8G9S - chains N and K of the 15 polymer chains in the assembly; structure by electron microscopy, 3.40 A resolution.

== Chain N ==
Protein: Cas5
From: Neisseria lactamica
Reference sequence: D0W8X4 (D0W8X4_NEILA); residue numbers follow UniProt; this construct covers 2-206
Chain sequence (205 residues; row label = number of the first residue in the row):
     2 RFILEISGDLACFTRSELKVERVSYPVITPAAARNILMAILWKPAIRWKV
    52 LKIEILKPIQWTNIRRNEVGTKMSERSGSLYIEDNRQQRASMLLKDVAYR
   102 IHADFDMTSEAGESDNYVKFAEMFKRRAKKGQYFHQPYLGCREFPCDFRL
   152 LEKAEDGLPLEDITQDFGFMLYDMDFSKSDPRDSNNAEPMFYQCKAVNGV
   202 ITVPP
Differences from the reference sequence: conflict A32 (Ser in D0W8X4)

== Chain K ==
Protein: Cas8
From: Neisseria lactamica
Reference sequence: A0A378VF47 (A0A378VF47_NEILA); the author numbering skips numbers that UniProt does not, so the offset changes along the chain: 6-16 = UniProt 179-189; 190-582 = UniProt 190-582
Chain sequence (409 residues; row label = number of the first residue in the row; note: 173 numbers in that range are skipped by the numbering (no residue carries them; nothing is unmodelled there)):
     1 MILHALTQYYQRKAES
   190 AQKGICLVTGKAAPIARLHNAVKGVNAKPAPFASVNLSAFESYGKEQGFA
   240 FPIGEQAMFEYTTALNTLLAGENRFRIGDVTTVCWGAKRTPLEESLASMI
   290 NGGGKDKPDEHIDAVKTLYKSLYNGQYQKPDGKEKFYLLGLSPNSARIVV
   340 RFWHETTVAALSESIAAWYDDLQMVRGENSPYPEYMPLPRLLGNLVLDGK
   390 MENLPSDLIAQITDAALNNRVLPVSLLQAALRRNKAEQKITYGRASLLKA
   440 YINRAIRAGRLKNMKELTMGLDRNRQDIGYVLGRLFAVLEKIQAEANPGL
   490 NATIADRYFGSASSTPIAVFGTLMRLLPHHLNKLEFEGRAVQLQWEIRQI
   540 LEHCQRFPNHLNLEQQGLFAIGYYHETQFLFTKDALKNLFNEA
Differences from the reference sequence: initiating methionine (1); expression tag (2-5); conflict L6 (Val179 in A0A378VF47), T7 (Ser180 in A0A378VF47), Y9 (Ala182 in A0A378VF47), Y10 (Asn183 in A0A378VF47), R12 (Thr185 in A0A378VF47), K13 (Gln186 in A0A378VF47), A14 (Ser187 in A0A378VF47), E15 (Asp188 in A0A378VF47), S16 (Asn189 in A0A378VF47), A190 (Val in A0A378VF47), A239 (Ile in A0A378VF47), I242 (Val in A0A378VF47), G260 (Ser in A0A378VF47), T271 (Ala in A0A378VF47)

== How chain N and chain K interact ==
Contacting residue pairs (28):
  R16(N) with M1(K)
  S17(N) with A239(K); F240(K)
  E18(N) with L3(K); L196(K); A222(K); F240(K)
  K20(N) with F229(K); S231(K)
  V21(N) with V224(K), hydrophobic
  V24(N) with V339(K), hydrophobic
  N64(N) with R340(K)
  R66(N) with N333(K)
  G71(N) with L226(K); S227(K), hydrogen bond (backbone-side chain); A228(K), hydrogen bond (backbone-backbone)
  T72(N) with S227(K); A228(K)
  K73(N) with S227(K), hydrogen bond (backbone-side chain); A228(K); E230(K), hydrogen bond (side chain-backbone)
  R90(N) with F229(K)
  Q166(N) with E344(K)
  F170(N) with L196(K); V197(K); T198(K)
  M175(N) with Y232(K)
  E189(N) with I194(K)
Also at the interface, not in a pair above, chain N (26 interface residues in all): L19, E22, W62, V70, Q88, Q89, A91, M93, N187, M191
Also at the interface, not in a pair above, chain K (29 interface residues in all): G199, F221, S223, K234, R336, V338, H343, S395

== Summary ==
26 residues of chain N face 29 of chain K across their interface, with 4 hydrogen bonds. Among the polar pairs
are G71(N)-S227(K), K73(N)-S227(K) and K73(N)-E230(K).
Chain N is Cas5 and chain K is Cas8, both from Neisseria lactamica; the structure, Exploiting Activation and
Inactivation Mechanisms in Type I-C CRISPR-Cas3 for Genome Editing Applications, was determined by electron
microscopy (same publication as 8G9T, 8G9U, 8GAF, 8GAM and 8GAN).
